PDB entry 5SWB | X-ray diffraction, 1.73 A resolution | chain A

Chain A:
Protein: Extracellular solute-binding protein
Source organism: Streptococcus pneumoniae
UniProtKB: A0A0T7JX40 (A0A0T7JX40_STREE); residue numbers follow UniProt; this construct covers 25-491
Sequence (476 residues; numbered 24 to 499; the number before each row is that of its first residue):
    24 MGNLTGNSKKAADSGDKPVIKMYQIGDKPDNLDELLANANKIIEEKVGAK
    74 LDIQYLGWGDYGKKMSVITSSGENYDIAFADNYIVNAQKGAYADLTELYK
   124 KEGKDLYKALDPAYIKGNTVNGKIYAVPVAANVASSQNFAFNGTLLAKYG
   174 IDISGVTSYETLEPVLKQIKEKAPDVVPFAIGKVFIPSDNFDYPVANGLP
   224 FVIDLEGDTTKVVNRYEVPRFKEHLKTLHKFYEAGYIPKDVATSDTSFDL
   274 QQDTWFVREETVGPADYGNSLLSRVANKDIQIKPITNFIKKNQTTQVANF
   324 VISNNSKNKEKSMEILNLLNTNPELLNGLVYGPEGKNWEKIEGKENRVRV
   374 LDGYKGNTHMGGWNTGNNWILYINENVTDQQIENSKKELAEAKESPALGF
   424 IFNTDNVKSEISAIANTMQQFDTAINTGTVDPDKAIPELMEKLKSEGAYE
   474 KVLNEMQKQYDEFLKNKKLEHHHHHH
Disordered / not traced: 24-39, 494-499
Sequence notes: initiating methionine (24); expression tag (492-499)
Ion coordination: Cd2+ site 1 near Asp-53 (its only coordinating residue here); Cd2+ site 2: Asp-56 (shared with 1 residue of chain D); Cd2+ site 3: His-252, Asp-454; Cd2+ site 4 near Asp-268 (its only coordinating residue here); Cd2+ site 5: Glu-333 (shared with 1 residue of chain G); Cd2+ site 6: Glu-362, Asp-454, Asp-456; Cd2+ site 7: Glu-485 (shared with 2 residues of chain C)
Reported in the primary citation:
  - binding site for N-acetylglucosamine: Trp-386
  - binding site for beta-D-mannopyranose: Trp-386
  - binding site for alpha-D-mannopyranose: Trp-81

Summary:
His-252 and Asp-454 coordinate Cd2+ site 3. Glu-362, Asp-454 and Asp-456 form the Cd2+ site 6. The paper
reports a binding site for N-acetylglucosamine at Trp-386; a binding site for beta-D-mannopyranose at Trp-386.
Chain A is Extracellular solute-binding protein (Streptococcus pneumoniae); the structure, Crystal structure
of N-glycan transport solute binding protein (NgtS) from Streptococcus pneumoniae in complex with Man5GlcNAc,
was determined by X-ray diffraction together with 5SUO and 5SWA from the same study.
